Entry 6QXG (X-ray diffraction, 2.08 A resolution); this record covers chains A and B.

[Chain A (and B)]
Name: Thymidylate synthase
From: Homo sapiens
Notes: EC 2.1.1.45; chain B of this document is another copy of the same molecule, construct and numbering; everything in this record applies to it too
Reference sequence: P04818 (TYSY_HUMAN); numbering as in UniProt (aligned over 1-313)
Amino-acid sequence (325 residues; numbered -11 to 313; the number before each row is that of its first residue; numbers below 1 keep their minus sign (Met-11 is residue -11)):
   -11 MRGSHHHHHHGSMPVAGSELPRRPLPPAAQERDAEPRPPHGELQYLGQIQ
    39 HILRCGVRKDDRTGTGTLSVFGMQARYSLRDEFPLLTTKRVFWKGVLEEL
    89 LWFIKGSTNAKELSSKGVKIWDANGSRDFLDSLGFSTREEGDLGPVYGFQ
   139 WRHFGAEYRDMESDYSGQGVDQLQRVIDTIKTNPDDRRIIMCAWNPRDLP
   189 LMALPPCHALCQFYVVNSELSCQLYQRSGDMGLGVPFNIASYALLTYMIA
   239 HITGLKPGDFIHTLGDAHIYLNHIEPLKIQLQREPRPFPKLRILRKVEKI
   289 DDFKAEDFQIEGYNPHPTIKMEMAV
Disordered / not traced: -11 to 25, 313 (chain B: -11 to 25, 311-313)
Construct notes: initiating methionine (-11); expression tag (-10 to 0)
Swiss-Prot annotation at these positions:
  - active site: Cys195 (Nucleophile)
  - binding site (dUMP): Arg50, Arg175, Arg176, Cys195, His196, Arg215 to Asp218, Asn226, His256 to Tyr258
  - binding site ((6R)-5,10-methylene-5,6,7,8-tetrahydrofolate): Asp218, Ala312
  - modified residue: Ser114 (Phosphoserine)
  - cross-link (Glycyl lysine isopeptide (Lys-Gly)): Lys287 (interchain with G-Cter in SUMO2), Lys292 (interchain with G-Cter in SUMO2), Lys308 (interchain with G-Cter in SUMO2)
  - natural variant: Glu87 (E87K: In DKCD; uncertain significance), Arg115 to Val313 (deletion: In DKCD), Gln160 (Q160H: In DKCD; uncertain significance), Arg271 to Val313 (deletion: In DKCD)
Residues lining bound ligands: 5-fluoro-2'-deoxyuridine-5'-monophosphate (UFP): Arg50, Cys195, His196, Gln214, Arg215, Ser216, Gly217, Asp218, Gly222, Val223, Asn226, His256, Tyr258
What the authors report for this chain:
  - specificity-determining residues: Asn112 (proposed by the authors, not directly observed)
  - binding site for 5-fluoro-2'-deoxyuridine-5'-monophosphate: Tyr135, Cys195
  - contacts within the chain: Pro133-Gln138, Gln138-Asn183, Gln138-Asp186
  - conformationally variable residues (side-chain flip): Gln138
  - catalytic residues: Cys195

[How chain A and chain B interact]
Contacting residue pairs - 94 pairs, chain A then chain B:
  Val45(A) - Val204(B)  hydrophobic
  Arg46(A) - Val204(B)
  Lys47(A) - Asp173(B)  hydrogen bond (side chain-backbone)
  Lys47(A) - Tyr202(B)
  Lys47(A) - Val203(B)
  Asp48(A) - Asp173(B)
  Asp49(A) - Arg175(B)  salt bridge
  Arg50(A) - Arg176(B)
  Ser57(A) - Tyr202(B)  hydrogen bond
  Phe59(A) - Arg64(B)  hydrogen bond (backbone-side chain)
  Phe59(A) - Gln200(B)
  Phe59(A) - Tyr202(B)  hydrophobic
  Phe59(A) - Ser209(B)
  Phe59(A) - Cys210(B)
  Phe59(A) - Gln211(B)
  Phe59(A) - Ile249(B)  hydrophobic
  Gly60(A) - Gln62(B)
  Gly60(A) - Arg64(B)  hydrogen bond (backbone-side chain)
  Gly60(A) - Gln211(B)
  Met61(A) - Gln62(B)  hydrogen bond (backbone-side chain)
  Gln62(A) - Gly60(B)
  Gln62(A) - Met61(B)  hydrogen bond (side chain-backbone)
  Gln62(A) - Gln62(B)
  Gln62(A) - Thr251(B)
  Arg64(A) - Phe59(B)  hydrogen bond (side chain-backbone)
  Arg64(A) - Gly60(B)  hydrogen bond (side chain-backbone)
  Phe142(A) - Asn183(B)
  Phe142(A) - Pro184(B)
  Gln160(A) - Pro184(B)
  Asp173(A) - Lys47(B)  hydrogen bond (backbone-side chain)
  Asp173(A) - Asp48(B)
  Arg175(A) - Lys47(B)
  Arg175(A) - Asp49(B)  salt bridge
  Arg175(A) - Arg215(B)  hydrogen bond (backbone-side chain)
  Arg175(A) - Ser216(B)
  Arg175(A) - Asp254(B)
  Arg175(A) - His256(B)  hydrogen bond
  Arg175(A) - Tyr258(B)  hydrogen bond
  Arg176(A) - Arg50(B)
  Arg176(A) - Pro193(B)
  Arg176(A) - Arg215(B)
  Ile178(A) - Trp182(B)
  Ile178(A) - Arg215(B)
  Cys180(A) - Trp182(B)
  Trp182(A) - Arg176(B)
  Trp182(A) - Ile178(B)
  Trp182(A) - Cys180(B)
  Asn183(A) - Phe142(B)
  Pro184(A) - Phe142(B)
  Pro184(A) - Gln160(B)
  Pro184(A) - Arg163(B)
  Pro193(A) - Arg176(B)
  Ala197(A) - Leu198(B)  hydrophobic
  Leu198(A) - Ala197(B)  hydrophobic
  Leu198(A) - Tyr213(B)  hydrophobic
  Gln200(A) - Phe59(B)
  Gln200(A) - Tyr213(B)  hydrogen bond
  Gln200(A) - Arg215(B)  hydrogen bond (side chain-backbone)
  Gln200(A) - Gly253(B)
  Tyr202(A) - Lys47(B)
  Tyr202(A) - Ser57(B)  hydrogen bond
  Tyr202(A) - Phe59(B)  hydrophobic
  Tyr202(A) - Asp254(B)
  Val203(A) - Lys47(B)
  Val204(A) - Val45(B)  hydrophobic
  Val204(A) - Arg46(B)
  Val204(A) - Lys47(B)
  Ser209(A) - Phe59(B)
  Cys210(A) - Phe59(B)
  Gln211(A) - Phe59(B)
  Gln211(A) - Gly60(B)
  Gln211(A) - Tyr213(B)  hydrogen bond
  Gln211(A) - Thr251(B)
  Gln211(A) - Leu252(B)  hydrogen bond (side chain-backbone)
  Gln211(A) - Gly253(B)
  Tyr213(A) - Gln200(B)  hydrogen bond
  Tyr213(A) - Gln211(B)  hydrogen bond
  Tyr213(A) - Tyr213(B)  hydrophobic
  Arg215(A) - Arg175(B)  hydrogen bond (side chain-backbone)
  Arg215(A) - Arg176(B)
  Arg215(A) - Ile178(B)
  Arg215(A) - Gln200(B)  hydrogen bond (backbone-side chain)
  Ser216(A) - Arg175(B)
  Ile249(A) - Phe59(B)  hydrophobic
  Thr251(A) - Gln62(B)
  Thr251(A) - Gln211(B)
  Thr251(A) - Thr251(B)
  Leu252(A) - Gln211(B)  hydrogen bond (backbone-side chain)
  Gly253(A) - Gln200(B)
  Gly253(A) - Gln211(B)
  Asp254(A) - Arg175(B)
  Asp254(A) - Tyr202(B)
  His256(A) - Arg175(B)  hydrogen bond
  Tyr258(A) - Arg175(B)  hydrogen bond
Other interface residues (no listed pair), chain A (51 interface residues in all): Thr51, Thr55, Val58, Val158, Asp174, Arg185, Leu187, Phe201, Asn205
Other interface residues (no listed pair), chain B (51 interface residues in all): Thr55, Val58, Gly143, Val158, Asp174, Arg185, Phe201, Asn205

[Summary]
The chain A/chain B interface involves 51 residues from each chain; the contacts include 24 hydrogen bonds and
2 salt bridges. Polar contacts include Asp49(A)-Arg175(B), Lys47(A)-Asp173(B) and Ser57(A)-Tyr202(B). Bound to
chain A: 5-fluoro-2'-deoxyuridine-5'-monophosphate. The paper reports the catalytic residue Cys195(A); a
binding site for 5-fluoro-2'-deoxyuridine-5'-monophosphate at Tyr135(A) and Cys195(A).
Chain A and chain B are both Thymidylate synthase (Homo sapiens); the structure, Crystal structure of His-tag
human thymidylate synthase (HT-hTS) in complex with FdUMP, was determined by X-ray diffraction (same
publication as 6QXH, 6QXS and 6QYA).
